Entry 9BGE (electron microscopy, 4.20 A resolution (low resolution: residue-level contacts below are approximate; hydrogen-bond / salt-bridge calls are withheld)); this record covers chains B and E of the 9 polymer chains in the assembly.

[Chain B]
Protein: 426c.WITO.TM.SOSIP
From: Human immunodeficiency virus 1
Amino-acid sequence (619 residues; numbered 31 to 663 plus 17 insertion-coded residues; 31 numbers in that range are skipped by the numbering (no residue carries them; nothing is unmodelled there); the number before each row is that of its first residue; a row labelled like 503A-503Q holds insertion residues (503A, then the next letters in order)):
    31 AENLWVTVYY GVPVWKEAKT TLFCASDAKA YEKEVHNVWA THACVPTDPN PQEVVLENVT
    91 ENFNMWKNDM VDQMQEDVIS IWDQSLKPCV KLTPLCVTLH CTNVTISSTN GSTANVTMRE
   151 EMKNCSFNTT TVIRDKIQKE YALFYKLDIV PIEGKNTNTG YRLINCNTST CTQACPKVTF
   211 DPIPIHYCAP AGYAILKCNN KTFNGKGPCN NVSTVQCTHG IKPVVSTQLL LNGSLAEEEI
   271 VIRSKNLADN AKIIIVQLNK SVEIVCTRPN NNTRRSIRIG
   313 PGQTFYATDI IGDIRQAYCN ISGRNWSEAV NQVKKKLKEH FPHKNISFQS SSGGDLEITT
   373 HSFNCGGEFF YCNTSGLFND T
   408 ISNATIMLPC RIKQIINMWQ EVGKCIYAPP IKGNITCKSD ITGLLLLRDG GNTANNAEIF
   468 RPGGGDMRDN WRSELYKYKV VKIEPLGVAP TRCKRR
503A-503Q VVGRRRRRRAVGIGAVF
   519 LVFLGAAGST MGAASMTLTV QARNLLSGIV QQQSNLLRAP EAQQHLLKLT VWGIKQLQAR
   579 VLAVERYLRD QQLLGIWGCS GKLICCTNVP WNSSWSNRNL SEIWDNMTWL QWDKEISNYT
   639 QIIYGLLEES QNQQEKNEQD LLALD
Not modelled in the structure: 31-32, 58-64, 138-147, 503A-503Q, 549-568, 663
Disulfide bonds: Cys54-Cys74, Cys119-Cys205, Cys126-Cys196, Cys131-Cys155, Cys201-Cys432, Cys218-Cys247, Cys228-Cys239, Cys296-Cys331, Cys377-Cys444, Cys384-Cys417, Cys500-Cys604, Cys597-Cys603
Glycans and other covalent adducts: N-acetylglucosamine (NAG) linked to Asn88, Asn197, Asn230, Asn241, Asn262, Asn289, Asn301, Asn332, Asn337, Asn357, Asn385, Asn410, Asn441, Asn610, Asn636

[Chain E]
Protein: Fv domain of light chain of mAb 8-24
From: Mus musculus
Amino-acid sequence (200 residues; each row starts with the number of its first residue; note: 4 numbers in that range are skipped by the numbering (no residue carries them; nothing is unmodelled there); a row labelled like 27A-27C holds insertion residues (27A, then the next letters in order)):
     1 DIVMSQSPSS LAVSLGERIT LSCKSSL
27A-27C TLI
    28 Y
28A-28C SYN
    29 GENYLAWYQQ KPGQSPKLLI YSTSTRESGV PDRFTGSGSG TDFTLTISSV KAEDLAVYYC
    89 QQY
    96 EYFGGGTKLE IKRTVAAPSV FIFPPSDEQL KSGTASVVCL LNNFYPREAK VQWKVDNALQ
   156 SGNSQESVTE QDSKDSTYSL SSTLTLSKAD YEKHKVYACE VTH
Not modelled in the structure: 1-2, 28A-28C, 108-198
Disulfide bonds: Cys23-Cys88

[Chain B / chain E interface]
Residue-residue contacts - 14 pairs, chain B then chain E:
  Lys236(B) - Gly29(E)
  Asn276(B) - Tyr28(E)
  Asn276(B) - Tyr91(E)
  Leu277(B) - Ile27C(E)
  Leu277(B) - Tyr28(E)
  Ala278(B) - Ile27C(E)
  Ala278(B) - Tyr91(E)
  Asp279(B) - Tyr91(E)
  Asn280(B) - Glu96(E)
  His352(B) - Ile27C(E)
  Gly457(B) - Glu96(E)
  Gly457(B) - Tyr97(E)
  Gly458(B) - Tyr97(E)
  Asn459(B) - Tyr97(E)
Interface residues without a listed pair, chain B (11 interface residues in all): Phe353

[Overview]
Chain B and chain E form an interface of 11 and 6 residues respectively. Covalently linked
N-acetylglucosamine: at Asn88(B), Asn197(B), Asn230(B), Asn241(B), Asn262(B) and Asn289(B) and 9 more.
Here chain B is 426c.WITO.TM.SOSIP (Human immunodeficiency virus 1) and chain E is Fv domain of light chain of
mAb 8-24 (Mus musculus). Entry 9BGE (Cryo-EM structure of mAb8-24 bound to 426c.WITO.TM.SOSIP) was determined
by electron microscopy (same publication as 9B44).
